6BCE - chains A and C of the 3 polymer chains in the assembly; structure by X-ray diffraction, 1.75 A resolution.

# Chain A
Name: Ribosomal protein 3/homing endonuclease-like fusion protein
Source organism: Leptographium truncatum
Reference sequence: C7SWF3 (C7SWF3_9PEZI); residues 1-315 here correspond to UniProt positions 398-712 (UniProt number = residue number + 397)
Chain sequence (315 residues; each row starts with the number of its first residue):
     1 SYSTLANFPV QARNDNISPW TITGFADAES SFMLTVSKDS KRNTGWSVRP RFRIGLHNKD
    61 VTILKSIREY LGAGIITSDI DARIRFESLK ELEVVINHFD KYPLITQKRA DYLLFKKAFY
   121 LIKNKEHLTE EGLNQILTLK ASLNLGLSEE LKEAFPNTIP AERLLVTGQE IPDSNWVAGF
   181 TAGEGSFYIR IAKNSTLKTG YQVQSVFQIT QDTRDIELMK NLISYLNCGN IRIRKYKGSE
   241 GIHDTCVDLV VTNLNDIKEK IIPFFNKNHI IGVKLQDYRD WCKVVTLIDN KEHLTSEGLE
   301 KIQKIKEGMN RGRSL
Unresolved in the structure: 1-15, 235-244, 315
Bound ions: Ca2+ site 1: Ala-28, Glu-184 (shared with 1 residue of chain B; DC15(C) of chain C); Ca2+ site 2: Glu-29, Gly-183 (shared with 1 residue of chain B; DG16(C) of chain C); Ca2+ site 3: Glu-29, Glu-184 (shared with 2 residues of chain B; DC15(C), DG16(C) of chain C)
From the paper describing this entry:
  - mutagenesis - E184D: increased catalytic activity on non-cognate substrates
  - mutagenesis - E184D: increased catalytic activity on multiple central 4 substrates
  - binding site for the 27-nt DNA strand (chain C): Arg-311
  - specificity-determining residues: Arg-311

# Chain C
Molecule: 27-nt DNA strand
Sequence (27 nucleotides; row label = number of the first residue in the row):
     1 CAAATGCTCC TATACGACGT TTAGACC
Bound ions: Ca2+ site 1: DC15 (shared with Ala-28(A), Glu-184(A) of chain A; 1 residue of chain B); Ca2+ site 2: DC15, DG16 (shared with Glu-29(A), Glu-184(A) of chain A; 2 residues of chain B); Ca2+ site 3: DG16 (shared with Glu-29(A), Gly-183(A) of chain A; 1 residue of chain B)

# How chain A and chain C interact
Contacting residue pairs (64):
  Glu-29(A) with DG16(C), phosphate contact
  Lys-41(A) with DA2(C), sugar contact
  Arg-42(A) with DA3(C), phosphate contact; DA4(C), hydrogen bond to the base; DT5(C), base contact
  Asn-43(A) with DA2(C), sugar contact; DA3(C), hydrogen bond to the phosphate
  Ser-47(A) with DT5(C), base contact
  Arg-49(A) with DT5(C), sugar contact; DG6(C), hydrogen bond to the base; DC7(C), base contact
  Arg-51(A) with DC7(C), base contact
  Ile-75(A) with DG6(C), phosphate contact
  Arg-83(A) with DC9(C), base contact; DC10(C), base contact
  Arg-85(A) with DG6(C), sugar contact; DC7(C), salt bridge to the phosphate
  Glu-87(A) with DG6(C), phosphate contact; DC7(C), hydrogen bond to the base
  Ser-88(A) with DT5(C), phosphate contact; DG6(C), phosphate contact
  Leu-89(A) with DT5(C), hydrogen bond to the phosphate
  Glu-91(A) with DG6(C), phosphate contact
  Lys-125(A) with DA3(C), hydrogen bond to the phosphate; DA4(C), salt bridge to the phosphate
  His-127(A) with DA4(C), salt bridge to the phosphate
  Leu-128(A) with DA3(C), phosphate contact; DA4(C), phosphate contact
  Gly-183(A) with DG16(C), phosphate contact
  Glu-184(A) with DC15(C), phosphate contact; DG16(C), sugar contact
  Gly-185(A) with DG16(C), sugar contact; DA17(C), phosphate contact
  Ser-186(A) with DG16(C), sugar contact; DA17(C), hydrogen bond to the phosphate
  Tyr-188(A) with DA17(C), base contact; DC18(C), hydrogen bond to the base
  Arg-190(A) with DG19(C), hydrogen bond to the base; DT20(C), hydrogen bond to the base
  Ile-191(A) with DT20(C), base contact
  Ala-192(A) with DT20(C), base contact; DT21(C), base contact
  Lys-193(A) with DT20(C), phosphate contact; DT21(C), base contact
  Gln-208(A) with DG16(C), base contact; DA17(C), hydrogen bond to the base
  Thr-210(A) with DC15(C), sugar contact; DG16(C), base contact
  Gln-211(A) with DC15(C), phosphate contact
  Asp-212(A) with DC15(C), hydrogen bond to the phosphate
  Arg-234(A) with DC15(C), base contact; DG16(C), hydrogen bond to the base; DA17(C), base contact
  Cys-246(A) with DA14(C), sugar contact
  Lys-274(A) with DG16(C), phosphate contact; DA17(C), salt bridge to the phosphate
  Lys-306(A) with DG19(C), salt bridge to the phosphate
  Met-309(A) with DC18(C), phosphate contact
  Asn-310(A) with DA17(C), phosphate contact; DC18(C), hydrogen bond to the phosphate
  Arg-311(A) with DG16(C), base contact; DA17(C), sugar contact; DC18(C), hydrogen bond to the phosphate
  Gly-312(A) with DC18(C), phosphate contact
Interface residues without a listed pair, chain A (42 interface residues in all): Phe-187, Asn-194, Gln-202, Arg-232
Interface residues without a listed pair, chain C (18 interface residues in all): DT8, DT22

# Summary
42 residues of chain A and 18 residues of chain C are in contact, with 15 hydrogen bonds and 5 salt bridges.
Polar contacts include Arg-42(A)/DA4(C), Arg-49(A)/DG6(C) and Glu-87(A)/DC7(C). The paper reports a binding
site for the 27-nt DNA strand (chain C) at Arg-311(A); E184D of chain A increases catalytic activity on
non-cognate substrates.
Here chain A is Ribosomal protein 3/homing endonuclease-like fusion protein (Leptographium truncatum) and
chain C is a 27-nt DNA strand. Entry 6BCE (Wild-type I-LtrI bound to cognate substrate (pre-cleavage complex))
was determined by X-ray diffraction together with 6BCF, 6BCG, 6BCI, 6BCN and 6BCT from the same study.
